9CEE - chains A and X of the 28 polymer chains in the assembly; structure by electron microscopy, 2.89 A resolution.

Chain A:
Name: Proteasome subunit alpha
Source organism: Mycobacterium tuberculosis
UniProt: P9WHU1 (PSA_MYCTU); numbering as in UniProt (aligned over 1-248)
Sequence (248 residues; each row starts with the number of its first residue):
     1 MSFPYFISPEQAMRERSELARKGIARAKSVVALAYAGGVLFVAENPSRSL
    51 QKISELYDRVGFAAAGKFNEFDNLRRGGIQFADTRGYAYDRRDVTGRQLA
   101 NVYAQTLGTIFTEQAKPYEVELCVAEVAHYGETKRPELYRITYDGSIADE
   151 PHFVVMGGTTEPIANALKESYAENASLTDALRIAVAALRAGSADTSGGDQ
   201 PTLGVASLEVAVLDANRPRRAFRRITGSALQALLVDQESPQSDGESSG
Not modelled in the structure: 1-7, 191-202, 235-248
Swiss-Prot annotation at these positions:
  - modified residue: S2 (N-acetylserine), T84 (Phosphothreonine), T178 (Phosphothreonine), T202 (Phosphothreonine)
Reported in the primary citation:
  - conformationally variable residues (side-chain flip): D93
  - allosteric site: Q98
  - mutagenesis - Q98K (3-fold): decreased catalytic activity
  - mutagenesis - S17F: unchanged catalytic activity
  - mutagenesis - K52F: increased catalytic activity

Chain X:
Name: Proteasome subunit beta
Source organism: Mycobacterium tuberculosis
Notes: EC 3.4.25.1
UniProt: P9WHT9 (PSB_MYCTU); residues 1-234 here correspond to UniProt positions 58-291 (UniProt number = residue number + 57)
Sequence (234 residues; numbered 1 to 234; the number before each row is that of its first residue):
     1 ATIVALKYPGGVVMAGDRRSTQGNMISGRDVRKVYITDDYTATGIAGTAA
    51 VAVEFARLYAVELEHYEKLEGVPLTFAGKINRLAIMVRGNLAAAMQGLLA
   101 LPLLAGYDIHASDPQSAGRIVSFDAAGGWNIEEEGYQAVGSGSLFAKSSM
   151 KKLYSQVTDGDSGLRVAVEALYDAADDDSATGGPDLVRGIFPTAVIIDAD
   201 GAVDVPESRIAELARAIIESRSGADTFGSDGGEK
Not modelled in the structure: 92-98, 223-234
Differences from the reference sequence: engineered mutation A1 (Thr58 in P9WHT9)
Reported in the primary citation:
  - catalytic residues: D17, K33 (citing earlier work)
  - mutagenesis - V53Q: increased catalytic activity
  - mutagenesis - Y35F: decreased catalytic activity
  - mutagenesis - A92G/A93G/A94G, A100S: abolished catalytic activity
  - mutagenesis - T1A: decreased catalytic activity (citing earlier work)

How chain A and chain X interact:
Pairs across the interface (12; chain A residue first):
  R85(A) with E70(X), salt bridge
  Y87(A) with N81(X)
  A88(A) with N81(X), hydrogen bond (backbone-side chain)
  Y89(A) with Y66(X), hydrophobic; G78(X); N81(X); R82(X)
  D90(A) with T75(X), hydrogen bond; A77(X)
  D93(A) with Y66(X)
  R97(A) with E70(X)
  Q98(A) with E70(X)
Also at the interface, not in a pair above, chain X (9 interface residues in all): L74, I85

In short:
8 residues of chain A and 9 residues of chain X are in contact, with 2 hydrogen bonds and 1 salt bridge. Polar
pairs include R85(A)-E70(X), A88(A)-N81(X) and D90(A)-T75(X). From the paper: catalytic residues D17(X) and
K33(X); Y35F and T1A of chain X reduce catalytic activity; 8 substitutions were tested in all.
Chain A is Proteasome subunit alpha and chain X is Proteasome subunit beta, both from Mycobacterium
tuberculosis; the structure, 20S Proteasome core particle beta-T1A mutant auto-inhibited state (Frame 1), was
determined by electron microscopy together with 9CE5, 9CE7, 9CE8, 9CEB and 9CEG from the same study.
